PDB entry 8K2T | solution NMR | chains A and B of the 3 polymer chains in the assembly

# Chain A (and B)
Molecule: Chaperone protein HtpG
Organism: Escherichia coli
Notes: chain B of this document is another copy of the same molecule, construct and numbering; everything in this record applies to it too
Reference sequence: C3TLA7 (C3TLA7_ECOLX); residues 1-624 here = UniProt positions 1-624
Chain sequence (624 residues; row label = number of the first residue in the row):
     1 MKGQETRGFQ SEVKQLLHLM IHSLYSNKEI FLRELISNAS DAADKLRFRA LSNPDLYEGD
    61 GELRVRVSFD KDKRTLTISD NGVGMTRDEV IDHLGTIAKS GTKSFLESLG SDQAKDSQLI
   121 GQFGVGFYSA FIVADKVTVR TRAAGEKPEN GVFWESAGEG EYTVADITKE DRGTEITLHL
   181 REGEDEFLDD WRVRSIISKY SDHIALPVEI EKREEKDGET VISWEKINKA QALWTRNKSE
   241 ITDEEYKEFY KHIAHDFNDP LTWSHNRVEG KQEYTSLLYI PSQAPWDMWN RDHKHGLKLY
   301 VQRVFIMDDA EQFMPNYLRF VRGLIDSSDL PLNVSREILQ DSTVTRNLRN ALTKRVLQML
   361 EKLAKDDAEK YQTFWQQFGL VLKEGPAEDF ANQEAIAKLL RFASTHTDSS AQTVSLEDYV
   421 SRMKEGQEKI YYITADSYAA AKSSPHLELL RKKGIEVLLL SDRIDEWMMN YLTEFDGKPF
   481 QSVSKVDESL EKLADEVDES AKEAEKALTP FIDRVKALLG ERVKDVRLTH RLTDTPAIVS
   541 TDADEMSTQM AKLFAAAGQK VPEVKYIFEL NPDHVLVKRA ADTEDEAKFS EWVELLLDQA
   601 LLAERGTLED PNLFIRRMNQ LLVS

# Interface between chain A and chain B
Residue-residue contacts - 52 pairs, chain A then chain B:
  Ser-437(A) with Asp-610(B)
  Ala-439(A) with Leu-613(B)
  Ala-440(A) with Asp-610(B); Asn-612(B)
  Ser-443(A) with Asn-612(B); Leu-613(B); Arg-616(B)
  Asp-534(A) with Asn-619(B); Gln-620(B); Val-623(B)
  Thr-535(A) with Asn-619(B)
  Pro-536(A) with Asn-619(B)
  His-574(A) with Val-623(B)
  Val-575(A) with Val-623(B)
  Leu-576(A) with Asn-619(B); Leu-622(B); Val-623(B)
  Arg-579(A) with Leu-622(B); Ser-624(B)
  Leu-595(A) with Met-618(B)
  Gln-599(A) with Ile-615(B); Met-618(B); Asn-619(B)
  Leu-602(A) with Leu-608(B); Pro-611(B); Ile-615(B)
  Gly-606(A) with Gly-606(B); Thr-607(B); Leu-608(B)
  Thr-607(A) with Gly-606(B); Thr-607(B)
  Leu-608(A) with Gly-606(B)
  Asp-610(A) with Ala-439(B); Ala-440(B); Ser-443(B)
  Pro-611(A) with Gly-606(B)
  Asn-612(A) with Ala-440(B)
  Leu-613(A) with Ser-443(B)
  Phe-614(A) with Leu-602(B); Met-618(B)
  Ile-615(A) with Leu-602(B); Ala-603(B)
  Arg-616(A) with Ser-443(B); Ser-444(B); Pro-445(B)
  Arg-617(A) with Ser-443(B)
  Met-618(A) with Phe-614(B); Met-618(B)
  Asn-619(A) with Gln-599(B)
  Gln-620(A) with Pro-445(B)
  Leu-621(A) with Leu-622(B)
  Leu-622(A) with Leu-622(B)
Other interface residues (no listed pair), chain A (31 interface residues in all): Ala-603
Other interface residues (no listed pair), chain B (27 interface residues in all): Arg-522, Leu-595, Leu-621

# Summary
31 residues of chain A face 27 of chain B across their interface.
Chain A and chain B are both Chaperone protein HtpG (Escherichia coli); the structure, Solution structure of
full-length HtpG in complex with D131D, was determined by solution NMR, deposited together with 8K2R and 8K2S.
